PDB entry 1JGO | X-ray diffraction, 5.60 A resolution (low resolution: residue-level contacts below are approximate; hydrogen-bond / salt-bridge calls are withheld) | chains A and L of the 25 polymer chains in the assembly

== Chain A ==
Molecule: 30S 16S ribosomal RNA
Organism: Thermus thermophilus
Sequence (1522 nucleotides; each row starts with the number of its first residue; note: 42 numbers in that range are skipped by the numbering (no residue carries them; nothing is unmodelled there); a row labelled like 186A-186F holds insertion residues (186A, then the next letters in order); numbering starts at 0):
     0 UUUGUUGGAG AGUUUGAUCC UGGCUCAGGG UGAACGCUGG CGGCGUGCCU AAGACAUGCA
    60 AGUCGUGCGG
    73 GCCGCGGGGU
    84 UUUACUCCGU
    95 GGU
    99 C
   101 AGCGGCGGAC GGGUGAGUAA CGCGUGGGU
  129A G
   130 ACCUACCCGG AAGAGGGGGA CAACCCGGGG AAACUCGGGC UAAUCCCCCA UGUGGAC
186A-186F CCGCCC
   187 CUUG
191A-191F GGGUGU
   191 GUCCAAAGGG C
   208 UUU
   216 GCCCGCUUCC GGAUGGGCCC GCGUCCCAUC AGCUAGUUGG UGGGGUAAUG GCCCACCAAG
   276 GCGACGACGG GUAGCCGGUC UGAGAGGAUG GCCGGCCACA GGGGCACUGA GACACGGGCC
   336 CCACUCCUAC GGGAGGCAGC AGUUAGGAAU CUUCCGCAAU GGGCGCAAGC CUGACGGAGC
   396 GACGCCGCUU GGAGGAAGAA GCCCUUCGGG GUGUAAACUC CUGAA
   442 CCCGGGACGA AACCCCC
   464 GACGA
   474 GGGGACUGAC GGUACCGGGG UAAUA
   500 GCGCCGGCCA ACUCCGUGCC AGCAGCCGCG GUAAUACGGA GGGCGCGAGC GUUACCCGGA
   560 UUCACUGGGC GUAAAGGGCG UGUAGGCGGC CUGGGGCGUC CCAUGUGAAA GACCACGGCU
   620 CAACCGUGGG GGAGCGUGGG AUACGCUCAG GCUAGACGGU GGGAGAGGGU GGUGGAAUUC
   680 CCGGAGUAGC GGUGAAAUGC GCAGAUACCG GGAGGAACGC CGAUGGCGAA GGCAGCCACC
   740 UGGUCCACCC GUGACGCUGA GGCGCGAAAG CGUGGGGAGC AAACCGGAUU AGAUACCCGG
   800 GUAGUCCACG CCCUAAACGA UGCGCGCUAG GUCUCUGGG
   841 UCU
   848 CCUGGGGGCC GAAGCUAACG CGUUAAGCGC GCCGCCUGGG GAGUACGGCC GCAAGGCUGA
   908 AACUCAAAGG AAUUGACGGG GGCCCGCACA AGCGGUGGAG CAUGUGGUUU AAUUCGAAGC
   968 AACGCGAAGA ACCUUACCAG GCCUUGACAU G
  998A C
   999 UAGGGAACCC GGGUGAAAGC CUGGGGUGCC
1028A-1028B CC
  1029 GCGA
1032A-1032B GG
  1033 GGAGCCCUAG CACAGGUGCU GCAUGGCCGU CGUCAGCUCG UGCCGUGAGG UGUUGGGUUA
  1093 AGUCCCGCAA CGAGCGCAAC CCCCGCCGUU AGUUGCCAGC GGUUCGGCCG GGCACUCUAA
  1153 CGGGACUGCC CGCGA
  1169 AAGCGGGAGG AAGGAGGGGA CGACGUCUGG UCAGCAUGGC CCUUACGGCC UGGGCGACAC
  1229 ACGUGCUACA AUGCCCACUA CAAAGCGAUG CCACCCGGCA ACGGGGAGCU AAUCGCAAAA
  1289 AGGUGGGCCC AGUUCGGAUU GGGGUCUGCA ACCCGACCCC AUGAAGCCGG AAUCGCUAGU
  1349 AAUCGCGGAU CAGC
 1362A C
  1363 AUGCCGCGGU GAAUACGUUC CCGGGCCUUG UACACACCGC CCGUCACGCC AUGGGAGCGG
  1423 GCUCUACCCG AAGUCGCCGG G
  1446 AGCCUACGGG
  1459 CAGGCGCCGA GGGUAGGGCC CGUGACUGGG GCGAAGUCGU AACAAGGUAG CUGUACCGGA
  1519 AGGUGCGGCU GGAUCACCUC CUUUCU
Disordered / not traced: 0, 1543-1544

== Chain L ==
Name: 30S ribosomal protein S9
Organism: Thermus thermophilus
UniProtKB: P80374 (RS9_THET8); residues 1-128 here = UniProt positions 1-128
Amino-acid sequence (128 residues; each row starts with the number of its first residue):
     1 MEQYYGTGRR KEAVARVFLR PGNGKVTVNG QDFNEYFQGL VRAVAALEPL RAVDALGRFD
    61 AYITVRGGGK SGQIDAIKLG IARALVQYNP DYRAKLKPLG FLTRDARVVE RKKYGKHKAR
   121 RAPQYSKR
Disordered / not traced: 1

== Interface between chain A and chain L ==
Contacting residue pairs (8; chain A residue first):
  U1232(A) / Tyr-125(L)
  A1250(A) / Gly-68(L)
  C1367(A) / Tyr-114(L)
  C1367(A) / Gly-115(L)
  G1368(A) / Lys-113(L)
  G1368(A) / Tyr-114(L)
  C1369(A) / Arg-111(L)
  U1372(A) / Gly-69(L)
Other interface residues (no listed pair), chain A (8 interface residues in all): U1348, G1371
Other interface residues (no listed pair), chain L (12 interface residues in all): Gly-67, Ser-71, Val-109, Lys-112, Lys-116

== Summary ==
8 residues of chain A and 12 residues of chain L are in contact.
Here chain A is 30S 16S ribosomal RNA and chain L is 30S ribosomal protein S9, both from Thermus thermophilus.
Entry 1JGO (The Path of Messenger RNA Through the Ribosome. THIS FILE, 1JGO, CONTAINS THE 30S RIBOSOME SUBUNIT
...) was determined by X-ray diffraction (same publication as 1JGP and 1JGQ).
